Entry 3G9N (X-ray diffraction, 2.80 A resolution); this record covers chain A.

# Chain A
Name: Mitogen-activated protein kinase 10
Organism: Homo sapiens
Notes: EC 2.7.11.24; fragment: kinase domain
UniProt: P53779 (MK10_HUMAN); residues -4 to 358 here correspond to UniProt positions 40-402 (UniProt number = residue number + 44)
Amino-acid sequence (365 residues; each row starts with the number of its first residue; numbers below 1 keep their minus sign (Met-6 is residue -6)):
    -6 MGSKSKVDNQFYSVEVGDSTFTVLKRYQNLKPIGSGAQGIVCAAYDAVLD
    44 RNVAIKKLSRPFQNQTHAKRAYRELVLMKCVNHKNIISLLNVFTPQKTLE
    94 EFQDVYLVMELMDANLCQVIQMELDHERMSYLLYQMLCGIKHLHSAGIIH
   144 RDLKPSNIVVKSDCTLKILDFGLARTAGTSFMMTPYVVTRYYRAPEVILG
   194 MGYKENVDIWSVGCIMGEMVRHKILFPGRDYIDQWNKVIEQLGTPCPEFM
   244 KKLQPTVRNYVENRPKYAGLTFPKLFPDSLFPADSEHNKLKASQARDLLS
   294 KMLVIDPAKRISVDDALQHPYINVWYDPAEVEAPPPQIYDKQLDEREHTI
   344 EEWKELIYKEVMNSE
Not modelled in the structure: -6 to 0, 30, 168-172, 330-333, 357-358
Sequence notes: expression tag (-6 to -5)
Small-molecule neighbours: J88 ((3Z)-1-[(6-fluoro-4H-1,3-benzodioxin-8-yl)methyl]-4-phenyl-1H-indole-2,3-dione 3-oxime): Ile26, Gln31, Val34, Ala47, Lys49, Ile80, Met102, Glu103, Leu104, Met105, Asp106, Ala107, Asn108, Gln111, Val152, Leu162
Swiss-Prot annotation at these positions:
  - motif: Thr177 to Tyr179 (TXY)
  - active site: Asp145 (Proton acceptor)
  - binding site (ATP): Ile26 to Val34, Lys49
  - modified residue: Thr177 (Phosphothreonine), Tyr179 (Phosphotyrosine)

# In short
Bound to chain A: compound J88. Curated annotation (UniProt) lists active-site residue Asp145 and 10
ATP-binding residues.
Chain A is Mitogen-activated protein kinase 10 (Homo sapiens); the structure, JNK3 bound to
(Z)-1-((6-fluoro-4H-benzo[d][1,3]dioxin-8-yl)methyl)-3-(hydroxyimino)-4-phenylindolin-2-one, was determined by
X-ray diffraction (same publication as 3G9L and 3G90).
